Entry 2WWA (electron microscopy, 8.90 A resolution (very low resolution: no residue pairs are listed; an interface is given only as per-side residue counts)); this record covers chains A and B of the 15 polymer chains in the assembly.

== Chain A ==
Name: Sec sixty-one protein homolog
From: Saccharomyces cerevisiae
UniProtKB: P38353 (SSH1_YEAST); numbering as in UniProt (aligned over 1-490)
Sequence (490 residues; numbered 1 to 490; the number before each row is that of its first residue):
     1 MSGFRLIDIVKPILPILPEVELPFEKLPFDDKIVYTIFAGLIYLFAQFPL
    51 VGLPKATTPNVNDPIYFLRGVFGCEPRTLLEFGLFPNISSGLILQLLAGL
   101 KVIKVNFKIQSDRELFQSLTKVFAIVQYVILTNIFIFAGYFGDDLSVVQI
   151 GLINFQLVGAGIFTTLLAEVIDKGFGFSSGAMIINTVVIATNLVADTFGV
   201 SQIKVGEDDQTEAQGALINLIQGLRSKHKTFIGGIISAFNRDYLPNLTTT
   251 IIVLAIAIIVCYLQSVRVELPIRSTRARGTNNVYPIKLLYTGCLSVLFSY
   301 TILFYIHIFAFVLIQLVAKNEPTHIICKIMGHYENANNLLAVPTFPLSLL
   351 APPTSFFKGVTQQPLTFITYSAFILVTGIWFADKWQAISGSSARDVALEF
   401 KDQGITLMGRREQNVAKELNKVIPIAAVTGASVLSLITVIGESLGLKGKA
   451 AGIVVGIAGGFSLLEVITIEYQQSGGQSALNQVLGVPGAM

== Chain B ==
Name: Protein transport protein SSS1
From: Saccharomyces cerevisiae
UniProtKB: P35179 (SC61G_YEAST); residues 1-80 here = UniProt positions 1-80
Sequence (80 residues; numbered 1 to 80; the number before each row is that of its first residue):
     1 MARASEKGEEKKQSNNQVEKLVEAPVEFVREGTQFLAKCKKPDLKEYTKI
    51 VKAVGIGFIAVGIIGYAIKLIHIPIRYVIV
Unresolved in the structure: 1-20

== How chain A and chain B interact ==
At this resolution (9 A) residue pairs are not listed: 37 residues of chain A and 31 of chain B lie at the interface.

== Overview ==
37 residues of chain A face 31 of chain B across their interface.
Chain A is Sec sixty-one protein homolog and chain B is Protein transport protein SSS1, both from
Saccharomyces cerevisiae; the structure, Cryo-EM structure of idle yeast Ssh1 complex bound to the yeast 80S
ribosome, was determined by electron microscopy together with 2WW9 and 2WWB from the same study.
